PDB entry 3RAQ | X-ray diffraction, 2.25 A resolution | chains A and E of the 3 polymer chains in the assembly

[Chain A]
Protein: DNA polymerase IV
From: Sulfolobus solfataricus
Notes: EC 2.7.7.7
Reference sequence: Q97W02 (DPO42_SULSO); residue numbers follow UniProt; this construct covers 2-341
Chain sequence (341 residues; numbered 1 to 341; the number before each row is that of its first residue):
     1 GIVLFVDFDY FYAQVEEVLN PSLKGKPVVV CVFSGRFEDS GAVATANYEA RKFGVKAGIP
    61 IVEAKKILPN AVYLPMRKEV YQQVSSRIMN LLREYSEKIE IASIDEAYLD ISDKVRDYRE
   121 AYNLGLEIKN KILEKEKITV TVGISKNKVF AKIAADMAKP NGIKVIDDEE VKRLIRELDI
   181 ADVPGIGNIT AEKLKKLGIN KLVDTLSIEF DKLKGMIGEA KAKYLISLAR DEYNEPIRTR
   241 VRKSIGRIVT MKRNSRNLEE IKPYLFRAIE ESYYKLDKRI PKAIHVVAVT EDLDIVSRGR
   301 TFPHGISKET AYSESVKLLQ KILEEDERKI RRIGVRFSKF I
Sequence notes: expression tag (1)
Bound ions: Ca2+ site 1: Asp7, Asp105, Glu106 (together with 2'-deoxyguanosine-5'-triphosphate); Ca2+ site 2: Asp7, Phe8, Asp105 (together with 2'-deoxyguanosine-5'-triphosphate); Ca2+ site 3: Ala181, Ile186
Ligand contacts: 2'-deoxyguanosine-5'-triphosphate (DGT): Asp7, Phe8, Asp9, Tyr10, Phe11, Tyr12, Val32, Ala44, Thr45, Tyr48, Arg51, Ala57, Gly58, Met76, Ile104, Asp105, Lys159
Curated features (UniProtKB/Swiss-Prot):
  - active site: Glu106
  - binding site (Mg(2+)): Asp7, Asp105
  - site: Tyr12 (Substrate discrimination)
  - mutagenesis: Asp105 to Glu106 (Loss of function)
Reported in the primary citation:
  - Ca2+ coordination: Asp7, Asp105, Glu106
  - catalytic residues: Asp7, Asp105, Glu106

[Chain E]
Molecule: 20-nt DNA strand
Sequence (20 nucleotides; row label = number of the first residue in the row):
   900 CCTAACXCTA CCATCCAACC
Disordered / not traced: 900-901
Modified / non-standard residues: MG1 (2'-deoxy-1-methylguanosine 5'-(dihydrogen phosphate)) at position 906

[Interface between chain A and chain E]
Pairs across the interface - 40 pairs, chain A then chain E:
  Val32(A) with DC905(E), phosphate contact; MG1_906(E), sugar contact
  Ser34(A) with DC905(E), sugar contact
  Phe37(A) with DA903(E), phosphate contact; DA904(E), phosphate contact
  Ser40(A) with DA904(E), phosphate contact
  Gly41(A) with DA904(E), hydrogen bond to the phosphate
  Ala42(A) with DC905(E), sugar contact
  Gly58(A) with DC905(E), base contact
  Pro60(A) with DA903(E), base contact; DA904(E), sugar contact
  Val62(A) with DA903(E), sugar contact
  Lys66(A) with DT902(E), sugar contact
  Lys78(A) with DC907(E), sugar contact
  Gly218(A) with DA912(E), phosphate contact
  Glu219(A) with DA912(E), hydrogen bond to the phosphate
  Ala220(A) with DC911(E), sugar contact; DA912(E), hydrogen bond to the phosphate
  Arg242(A) with DT908(E), salt bridge to the phosphate; DA909(E), phosphate contact
  Lys243(A) with DA909(E), hydrogen bond to the phosphate; DC910(E), phosphate contact
  Ser244(A) with DT908(E), sugar contact; DA909(E), hydrogen bond to the phosphate
  Ile245(A) with DT908(E), phosphate contact
  Gly246(A) with DT908(E), hydrogen bond to the phosphate
  Arg247(A) with MG1_906(E), salt bridge to the phosphate; DC907(E), salt bridge to the phosphate
  Ile248(A) with MG1_906(E), phosphate contact; DC907(E), hydrogen bond to the phosphate
  Val249(A) with MG1_906(E), phosphate contact
  Thr250(A) with DC905(E), hydrogen bond to the phosphate; MG1_906(E), hydrogen bond to the phosphate
  Lys275(A) with DC907(E), salt bridge to the phosphate
  Leu293(A) with DA904(E), base contact; DC905(E), phosphate contact
  Arg331(A) with DA904(E), salt bridge to the phosphate; DC905(E), salt bridge to the phosphate
  Arg332(A) with DC905(E), sugar contact; MG1_906(E), salt bridge to the phosphate
Interface residues without a listed pair, chain A (28 interface residues in all): Val43

[Overview]
28 residues of chain A and 11 residues of chain E are in contact; the contacts include 9 hydrogen bonds and 7
salt bridges. Polar contacts include Gly41(A)-DA904(E), Glu219(A)-DA912(E) and Ala220(A)-DA912(E). Ligands of
chain A: 2'-deoxyguanosine-5'-triphosphate. The paper reports catalytic residues Asp7(A), Asp105(A) and
Glu106(A); Ca2+ coordination by Asp7(A), Asp105(A) and Glu106(A).
Here chain A is DNA polymerase IV (Sulfolobus solfataricus) and chain E is a 20-nt DNA strand. Entry 3RAQ
(Dpo4 extension ternary complex with 3'-terminal primer C base opposite the 1-methylguanine (MG1) lesion) was
determined by X-ray diffraction together with 3RAX, 3RB0, 3RB3, 3RB4 and 3RB6 from the same study.
